8HT9 - chains A and C of the 3 polymer chains in the assembly; structure by X-ray diffraction, 2.20 A resolution.

Chain A:
Molecule: Ig-like domain-containing protein
Source organism: Myotis lucifugus
Reference sequence: G1PNR4 (G1PNR4_MYOLU); residues 1-280 here correspond to UniProt positions 22-301 (UniProt number = residue number + 21)
Amino-acid sequence (280 residues; each row starts with the number of its first residue):
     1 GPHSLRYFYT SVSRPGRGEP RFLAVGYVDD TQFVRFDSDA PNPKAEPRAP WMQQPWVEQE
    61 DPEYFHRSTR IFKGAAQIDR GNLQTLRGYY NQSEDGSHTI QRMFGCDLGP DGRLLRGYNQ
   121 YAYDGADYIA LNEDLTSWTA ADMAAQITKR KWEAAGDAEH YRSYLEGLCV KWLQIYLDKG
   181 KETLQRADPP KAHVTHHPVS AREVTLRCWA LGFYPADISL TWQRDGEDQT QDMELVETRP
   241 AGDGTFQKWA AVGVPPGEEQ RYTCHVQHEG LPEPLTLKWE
Cystine bridges: Cys106-Cys169, Cys208-Cys264
From the paper describing this entry:
  - contacts within the chain: Asp61-Arg67 (salt bridge)

Chain C:
Molecule: Glu-pro-gln-ser-ala-pro-his-gly-val
Source organism: Severe acute respiratory syndrome coronavirus 2
Amino-acid sequence (9 residues; row label = number of the first residue in the row):
     1 EPQSAPHGV

How chain A and chain C interact:
Pairs across the interface (37):
  Tyr7(A) with Glu1(C), hydrogen bond (side chain-backbone); Pro2(C)
  Tyr9(A) with Pro2(C); Gln3(C), hydrogen bond (side chain-backbone)
  Arg67(A) with Glu1(C), salt bridge
  Ser68(A) with Pro2(C)
  Ile71(A) with Pro2(C); Gln3(C); Ser4(C)
  Phe72(A) with Pro2(C), hydrophobic
  Ala75(A) with Ser4(C)
  Ile78(A) with Ala5(C)
  Asn82(A) with Gly8(C); Val9(C), hydrogen bond (side chain-backbone)
  Thr85(A) with Val9(C)
  Leu86(A) with Val9(C), hydrophobic
  Tyr89(A) with Val9(C), hydrogen bond (side chain-backbone)
  Arg102(A) with Gln3(C), hydrogen bond
  Phe104(A) with Gln3(C)
  Tyr121(A) with Ala5(C)
  Tyr128(A) with Val9(C)
  Thr148(A) with Val9(C), hydrogen bond (side chain-backbone)
  Lys151(A) with Gly8(C), hydrogen bond (side chain-backbone); Val9(C)
  Trp152(A) with Gly8(C), hydrogen bond (side chain-backbone)
  Ala155(A) with His7(C)
  Asp157(A) with Pro6(C); His7(C), salt bridge
  His160(A) with Gln3(C); Pro6(C)
  Tyr161(A) with Gln3(C)
  Tyr164(A) with Glu1(C), hydrogen bond (side chain-backbone); Pro2(C); Gln3(C)
  Leu168(A) with Glu1(C)
  Trp172(A) with Glu1(C)
  Tyr176(A) with Glu1(C), hydrogen bond (side chain-backbone)
Other interface residues (no listed pair), chain A (29 interface residues in all): Leu5, Gly74
From the paper, about this interface:
  - pairs named by the authors: Arg67(A)-Glu1(C) (salt bridge)

Overview:
29 residues of chain A and 9 residues of chain C are in contact; the contacts include 10 hydrogen bonds and 2
salt bridges. Polar contacts include Arg67(A)-Glu1(C), Asp157(A)-His7(C) and Tyr7(A)-Glu1(C). The authors
report a salt bridge between Arg67(A) and Glu1(C). From the paper: contacts within the chain involving
Asp61(A) and Arg67(A).
Here chain A is Ig-like domain-containing protein (Myotis lucifugus) and chain C is
Glu-pro-gln-ser-ala-pro-his-gly-val (Severe acute respiratory syndrome coronavirus 2). Entry 8HT9 (Crystal
structure of bat MHC class I mylu-B-67 for 2.2 angstrom) was determined by X-ray diffraction (same publication
as 8HSM, 8HSO, 8HSW and 8HT1).
